PDB entry 7KQB | electron microscopy, 2.42 A resolution | chains H and L of the 7 polymer chains in the assembly

# Chain H
Molecule: Fab 5A6 heavy chain
Organism: Homo sapiens
Notes: antibody fragment or engineered binder
Chain sequence (449 residues; each row starts with the number of its first residue):
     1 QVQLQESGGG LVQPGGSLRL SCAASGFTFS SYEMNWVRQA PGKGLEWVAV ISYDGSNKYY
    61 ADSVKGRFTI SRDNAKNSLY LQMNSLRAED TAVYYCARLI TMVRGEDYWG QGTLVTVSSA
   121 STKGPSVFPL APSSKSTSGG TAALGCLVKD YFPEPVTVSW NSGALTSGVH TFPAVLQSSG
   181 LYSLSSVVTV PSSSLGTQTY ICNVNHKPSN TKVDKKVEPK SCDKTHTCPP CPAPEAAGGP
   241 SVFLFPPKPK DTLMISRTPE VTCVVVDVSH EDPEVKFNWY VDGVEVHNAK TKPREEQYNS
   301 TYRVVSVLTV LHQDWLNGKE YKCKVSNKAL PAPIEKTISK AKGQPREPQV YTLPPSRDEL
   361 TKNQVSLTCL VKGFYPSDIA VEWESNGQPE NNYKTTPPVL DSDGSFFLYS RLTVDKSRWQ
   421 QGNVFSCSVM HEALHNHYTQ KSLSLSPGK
Disordered / not traced: 1-2, 223-449
Disulfide bonds: Cys22-Cys96, Cys146-Cys202

# Chain L
Molecule: Fab 5A6 light chain
Organism: Homo sapiens
Notes: antibody fragment or engineered binder
Chain sequence (214 residues; numbered 1 to 214; the number before each row is that of its first residue):
     1 DIQLTQSPSS LSASVGHRVT ITCRASQSIS SYLNWYQQKP GKAPKLLIYA ASSLQSGVPS
    61 RFSGSGSGTD FTLTISSLQP EDFATYYCQQ SYNLPRTFGG GTKLEVLGTV AAPSVFIFPP
   121 SDEQLKSGTA SVVCLLNNFY PREAKVQWKV DNALQSGNSQ ESVTEQDSKD STYSLSSTLT
   181 LSKADYEKHK VYACEVTHQG LSSPVTKSFN RGEC
Disulfide bonds: Cys23-Cys88, Cys134-Cys194

# Interface between chain H and chain L
Cross-chain cystine bridges: Cys222(H)-Cys214(L)
Pairs across the interface (92; chain H residue first):
  Glu33(H) - Arg96(L)  salt bridge
  Asn35(H) - Arg96(L)  hydrogen bond
  Val37(H) - Phe98(L)  hydrophobic
  Gln39(H) - Gln38(L)  hydrogen bond
  Gln39(H) - Tyr87(L)  hydrogen bond
  Lys43(H) - Tyr87(L)
  Gly44(H) - Tyr87(L)
  Leu45(H) - Pro44(L)  hydrophobic
  Leu45(H) - Tyr87(L)
  Leu45(H) - Phe98(L)
  Glu46(H) - Phe98(L)
  Trp47(H) - Leu94(L)  hydrophobic
  Trp47(H) - Pro95(L)  hydrophobic
  Trp47(H) - Arg96(L)
  Trp47(H) - Phe98(L)
  Val50(H) - Arg96(L)
  Tyr59(H) - Leu94(L)  hydrophobic
  Tyr95(H) - Gln38(L)
  Tyr95(H) - Gly41(L)  hydrogen bond (side chain-backbone)
  Tyr95(H) - Lys42(L)
  Leu99(H) - Tyr36(L)
  Leu99(H) - Arg96(L)
  Ile100(H) - Asn34(L)  hydrogen bond (backbone-side chain)
  Ile100(H) - Leu46(L)  hydrophobic
  Ile100(H) - Tyr49(L)  hydrophobic
  Thr101(H) - Ser91(L)
  Thr101(H) - Arg96(L)
  Met102(H) - Ser31(L)
  Met102(H) - Tyr32(L)  hydrophobic
  Met102(H) - Tyr49(L)  hydrogen bond (backbone-backbone)
  Met102(H) - Ala50(L)  hydrophobic
  Arg104(H) - Tyr49(L)
  Arg104(H) - Ser56(L)  hydrogen bond
  Gly105(H) - Gln55(L)  hydrogen bond (backbone-side chain)
  Glu106(H) - Gln55(L)
  Glu106(H) - Ser56(L)  hydrogen bond
  Asp107(H) - Leu46(L)
  Asp107(H) - Gln55(L)  hydrogen bond
  Trp109(H) - Tyr36(L)  hydrophobic
  Trp109(H) - Ala43(L)  hydrophobic
  Trp109(H) - Pro44(L)
  Gly110(H) - Ala43(L)
  Val127(H) - Lys126(L)  hydrogen bond (backbone-side chain)
  Phe128(H) - Gln124(L)
  Phe128(H) - Ser127(L)
  Pro129(H) - Ser121(L)  hydrogen bond (backbone-side chain)
  Pro129(H) - Glu123(L)
  Leu130(H) - Phe118(L)  hydrophobic
  Leu130(H) - Ser121(L)
  Leu130(H) - Leu135(L)  hydrophobic
  Ala131(H) - Phe118(L)
  Ala131(H) - Ser121(L)  hydrogen bond (backbone-side chain)
  Pro132(H) - Phe118(L)
  Ser134(H) - Lys207(L)
  Lys135(H) - Pro119(L)
  Lys135(H) - Lys207(L)
  Lys135(H) - Phe209(L)
  Lys135(H) - Cys214(L)
  Ser136(H) - Phe116(L)
  Ser136(H) - Ile117(L)  hydrogen bond (side chain-backbone)
  Ser136(H) - Phe118(L)
  Ser136(H) - Pro119(L)
  Thr141(H) - Phe116(L)
  Ala142(H) - Phe116(L)  hydrophobic
  Ala143(H) - Phe116(L)
  Ala143(H) - Phe118(L)
  Ala143(H) - Leu135(L)  hydrophobic
  Leu147(H) - Ser131(L)
  His170(H) - Asn137(L)  hydrogen bond
  His170(H) - Asn138(L)  hydrogen bond
  His170(H) - Thr164(L)
  His170(H) - Ser174(L)  hydrogen bond
  Thr171(H) - Thr164(L)  hydrogen bond (backbone-side chain)
  Phe172(H) - Leu135(L)  hydrophobic
  Phe172(H) - Asn137(L)
  Phe172(H) - Ser162(L)
  Phe172(H) - Thr164(L)
  Phe172(H) - Ser174(L)
  Phe172(H) - Leu175(L)
  Phe172(H) - Ser176(L)
  Pro173(H) - Ser162(L)  hydrogen bond (backbone-side chain)
  Pro173(H) - Val163(L)
  Pro173(H) - Thr164(L)
  Val175(H) - Gln160(L)
  Ser185(H) - Ser162(L)
  Ser185(H) - Ser176(L)  hydrogen bond
  Val187(H) - Leu135(L)  hydrophobic
  Thr189(H) - Asn137(L)
  Lys215(H) - Glu123(L)  salt bridge
  Lys216(H) - Glu123(L)
  Ser221(H) - Asp122(L)
  Cys222(H) - Cys214(L)  disulfide
Interface residues without a listed pair, chain H (51 interface residues in all): Val103, Ser138, Ser183, Glu218
Interface residues without a listed pair, chain L (50 interface residues in all): Gln89, Val133, Glu161, Thr178, Ser208, Asn210

# In short
51 residues of chain H face 50 of chain L across their interface; the contacts include 1 disulfide bond, 20
hydrogen bonds and 2 salt bridges. Among the polar pairs are Glu33(H)-Arg96(L), Lys215(H)-Glu123(L) and
Asn35(H)-Arg96(L).
Here chain H is Fab 5A6 heavy chain and chain L is Fab 5A6 light chain, both from Homo sapiens. Entry 7KQB
(SARS-CoV-2 spike glycoprotein:Fab 5A6 complex I) was determined by electron microscopy (same publication as
7M71).
